Entry 5B74 (X-ray diffraction, 2.04 A resolution); this record covers chains B and D of the 3 polymer chains in the assembly.

# Chain B
Molecule: L-asparaginase
Source organism: Pyrococcus furiosus DSM 3638
Notes: EC 3.5.1.1; fragment: C-Terminal domain
UniProt: Q8TZE8 (Q8TZE8_PYRFU); numbering as in UniProt (aligned over 202-326)
Amino-acid sequence (127 residues; row label = number of the first residue in the row):
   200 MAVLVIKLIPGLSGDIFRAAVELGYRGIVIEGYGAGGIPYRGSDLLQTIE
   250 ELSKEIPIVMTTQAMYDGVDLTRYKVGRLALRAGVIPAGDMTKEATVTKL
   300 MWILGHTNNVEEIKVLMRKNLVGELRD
Sequence notes: expression tag (200-201)

# Chain D
Molecule: Leu-val-val-asn
Amino-acid sequence (4 residues; each row starts with the number of its first residue):
  4841 LVVN

# How chain B and chain D interact
Residue-residue contacts (4; chain B residue first):
  Tyr239(B) - Val4843(D)  hydrophobic
  Arg240(B) - Leu4841(D)
  Gly241(B) - Leu4841(D)
  Gly241(B) - Val4842(D)  hydrogen bond (backbone-backbone)
Other interface residues (no listed pair), chain B (4 interface residues in all): Gln246
Other interface residues (no listed pair), chain D (4 interface residues in all): Asn4844

# In short
Chain B and chain D each contribute 4 residues to their interface, with 1 hydrogen bond. Its one hydrogen
bond, Gly241(B)-Val4842(D), is backbone to backbone.
Here chain B is L-asparaginase (Pyrococcus furiosus DSM 3638) and chain D is Leu-val-val-asn. Entry 5B74
(Crystal structure of conjoined Pyrococcus furiosus L-asparaginase with peptide) was determined by X-ray
diffraction (same publication as 5B5U and 5CBP).
